PDB entry 3DHW | X-ray diffraction, 3.70 A resolution | chains A and C of the 4 polymer chains in the assembly

== Chain A ==
Name: D-methionine transport system permease protein metI
Source organism: Escherichia coli
UniProt: P31547 (METI_ECOLI); residues 1-217 here = UniProt positions 1-217
Sequence (217 residues; each row starts with the number of its first residue):
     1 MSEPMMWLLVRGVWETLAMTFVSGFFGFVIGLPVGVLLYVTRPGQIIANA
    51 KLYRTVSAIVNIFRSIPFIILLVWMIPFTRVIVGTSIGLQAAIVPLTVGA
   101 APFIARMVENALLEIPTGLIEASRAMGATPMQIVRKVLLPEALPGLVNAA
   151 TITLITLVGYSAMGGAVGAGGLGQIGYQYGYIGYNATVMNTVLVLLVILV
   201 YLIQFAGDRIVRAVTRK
Disordered / not traced: 1-5, 209-217

== Chain C ==
Name: Methionine import ATP-binding protein metN
Source organism: Escherichia coli
Notes: EC 3.6.3.-
UniProt: P30750 (METN_ECOLI); residues 1-343 here = UniProt positions 1-343
Sequence (343 residues; row label = number of the first residue in the row):
     1 MIKLSNITKVFHQGTRTIQALNNVSLHVPAGQIYGVIGASGAGKSTLIRC
    51 VNLLERPTEGSVLVDGQELTTLSESELTKARRQIGMIFQHFNLLSSRTVF
   101 GNVALPLELDNTPKDEVKRRVTELLSLVGLGDKHDSYPSNLSGGQKQRVA
   151 IARALASNPKVLLCDEATSALDPATTRSILELLKDINRRLGLTILLITHE
   201 MDVVKRICDCVAVISNGELIEQDTVSEVFSHPKTPLAQKFIQSTLHLDIP
   251 EDYQERLQAEPFTDCVPMLRLEFTGQSVDAPLLSETARRFNVNNNIISAQ
   301 MDYAGGVKFGIMLTEMHGTQQDTQAAIAWLQEHHVKVEVLGYV
UniProt features mapped onto this chain:
  - binding site (ATP): Ser40 to Thr46
  - binding site (L-methionine): Val278 to Leu283, Asn295, Ile296
  - mutagenesis: Glu166 (E166Q: Exhibits little ATPase activity), Asn295 (N295A: Reduces the binding of L-methionine to undetectable levels)
From the paper describing this entry:
  - mutagenesis - E166Q: decreased catalytic activity

== How chain A and chain C interact ==
Pairs across the interface (22; chain A residue first):
  Leu119(A) - Asn92(C)  hydrogen bond (backbone-side chain)
  Ile120(A) - Asn92(C)
  Ile120(A) - Leu94(C)  hydrophobic
  Ala122(A) - Phe88(C)  hydrophobic
  Ala122(A) - Asn92(C)
  Arg124(A) - Leu54(C)  hydrogen bond (side chain-backbone)
  Arg124(A) - Arg81(C)  hydrogen bond (backbone-side chain)
  Ala125(A) - Asn52(C)
  Ala125(A) - Leu54(C)  hydrophobic
  Ala125(A) - Arg81(C)
  Met126(A) - Arg81(C)
  Met126(A) - Leu105(C)  hydrophobic
  Met126(A) - Pro106(C)  hydrophobic
  Met126(A) - Leu109(C)  hydrophobic
  Met126(A) - Arg153(C)
  Gly127(A) - Thr78(C)
  Gly127(A) - Arg81(C)
  Ile133(A) - Leu109(C)  hydrophobic
  Pro140(A) - Ser96(C)
  Glu141(A) - Leu94(C)
  Glu141(A) - Ser95(C)  hydrogen bond (side chain-backbone)
  Glu141(A) - Ser96(C)  hydrogen bond (side chain-backbone)
Also at the interface, not in a pair above, chain C (15 interface residues in all): Arg82, Asp110

== Overview ==
10 residues of chain A and 15 residues of chain C are in contact; the contacts include 5 hydrogen bonds. Polar
contacts include Leu119(A)-Asn92(C), Arg124(A)-Leu54(C) and Arg124(A)-Arg81(C). UniProt lists 7 ATP-binding
residues, 8 L-methionine-binding residues and 2 mutagenesis sites on chain C. From the paper: E166Q of chain C
reduces catalytic activity.
Here chain A is D-methionine transport system permease protein metI and chain C is Methionine import
ATP-binding protein metN, both from Escherichia coli. Entry 3DHW (Crystal structure of methionine importer
MetNI) was determined by X-ray diffraction together with 3DHX from the same study.
